1BI0 - chain A; structure by X-ray diffraction, 2.30 A resolution.

== Chain A ==
Molecule: Diphtheria toxin repressor
From: Corynebacterium diphtheriae
UniProtKB: P33120 (DTXR_CORDI); numbering as in UniProt (aligned over 1-226)
Amino-acid sequence (226 residues; numbered 1 to 226; the number before each row is that of its first residue):
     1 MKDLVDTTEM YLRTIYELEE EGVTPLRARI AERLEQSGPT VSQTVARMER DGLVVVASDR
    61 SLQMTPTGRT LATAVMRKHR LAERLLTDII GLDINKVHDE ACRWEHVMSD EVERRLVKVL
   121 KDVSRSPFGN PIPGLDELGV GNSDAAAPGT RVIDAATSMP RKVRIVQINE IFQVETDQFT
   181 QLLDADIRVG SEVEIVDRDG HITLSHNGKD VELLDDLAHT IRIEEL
Disordered / not traced: 1-3, 141-147, 199-200
Differences from the reference sequence: modified residue (102)
Modified positions: Cys102 (s-mercaptocysteine; CSS)
Ion coordination: Zn2+: His79, Glu83, His98 (together with sulfate ion)

== Summary ==
His79, Glu83 and His98 form the Zn2+ site.
Chain A is Diphtheria toxin repressor (Corynebacterium diphtheriae); the structure, Structure of apo-and
holo-diphtheria toxin repressor, was determined by X-ray diffraction, deposited together with 1BI1, 1BI2 and
1BI3.
